1CA5 - chains C and A of the 3 polymer chains in the assembly; structure by X-ray diffraction, 2.20 A resolution.

# Chain C
Molecule: 8-nt DNA strand
Sequence (8 nucleotides; row label = number of the first residue in the row):
   109 GTGATCAC

# Chain A
Molecule: Chromosomal protein SAC7D
From: Sulfolobus acidocaldarius
UniProt: P13123 (DN71_SULAC); residues 2-66 here correspond to UniProt positions 1-65 (UniProt number = residue number - 1)
Sequence (66 residues; each row starts with the number of its first residue; note: 1 number in that range is skipped by the numbering (no residue carries it; nothing is unmodelled there); numbering starts at 0):
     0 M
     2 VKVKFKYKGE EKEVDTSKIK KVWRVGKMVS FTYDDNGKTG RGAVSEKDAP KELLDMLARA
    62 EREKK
Not modelled in the structure: 0

# Interface between chain C and chain A
Pairs across the interface - 16 pairs, chain C then chain A:
  DA112(C) - Arg42(A)  base contact
  DT113(C) - Tyr8(A)  hydrogen bond to the base
  DT113(C) - Arg42(A)  base contact
  DC114(C) - Lys7(A)  sugar contact
  DC114(C) - Tyr8(A)  sugar contact
  DC114(C) - Lys9(A)  hydrogen bond to the phosphate
  DC114(C) - Met29(A)  base contact
  DC114(C) - Ser31(A)  base contact
  DC114(C) - Ala44(A)  sugar contact
  DA115(C) - Lys7(A)  phosphate contact
  DA115(C) - Met29(A)  sugar contact
  DA115(C) - Val45(A)  sugar contact
  DA115(C) - Ser46(A)  hydrogen bond to the phosphate
  DC116(C) - Lys28(A)  hydrogen bond to the phosphate
  DC116(C) - Ser46(A)  hydrogen bond to the phosphate
  DC116(C) - Lys48(A)  salt bridge to the phosphate
Also at the interface, not in a pair above, chain A (13 interface residues in all): Val26, Asp49

# In short
Chain C and chain A form an interface of 5 and 13 residues respectively, with 5 hydrogen bonds and 1 salt
bridge. Polar pairs include DT113(C)-Tyr8(A), DC114(C)-Lys9(A) and DA115(C)-Ser46(A).
Here chain C is an 8-nt DNA strand and chain A is Chromosomal protein SAC7D (Sulfolobus acidocaldarius). Entry
1CA5 (Intercalation site of hyperthermophile chromosomal protein SSO7D/SAC7D bound to DNA) was determined by
X-ray diffraction (same publication as 1C8C and 1CA6).
